5J3T - chains A and C of the 3 polymer chains in the assembly; structure by X-ray diffraction, 1.60 A resolution.

Chain A:
Name: mRNA-decapping enzyme subunit 1
From: Schizosaccharomyces pombe
UniProt: Q9P805 (DCP1_SCHPO); numbering as in UniProt (aligned over 1-127)
Chain sequence (130 residues; each row starts with the number of its first residue; numbers below 1 keep their minus sign (Gly-2 is residue -2)):
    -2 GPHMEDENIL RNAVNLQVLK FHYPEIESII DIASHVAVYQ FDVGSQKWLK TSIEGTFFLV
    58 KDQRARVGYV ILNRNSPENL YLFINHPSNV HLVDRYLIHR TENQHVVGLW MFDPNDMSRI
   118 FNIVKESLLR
Disordered / not traced: -2 to 1
Sequence notes: expression tag (-2 to 0)

Chain C:
Name: Edc1
UniProt: Q10108 (YAQ9_SCHPO); numbering as in UniProt (aligned over 155-180)
Chain sequence (26 residues; each row starts with the number of its first residue):
   155 SILYAGPTFT HSPAASNLPI PTFLHS
Disordered / not traced: 180

Chain A / chain C interface:
Residue-residue contacts - 31 pairs, chain A then chain C:
  His32(A) - Thr164(C)
  Ala34(A) - Ser166(C)
  Tyr36(A) - Ser166(C)
  Tyr36(A) - Pro167(C)  hydrogen bond (side chain-backbone)
  Tyr36(A) - Ala169(C)  hydrophobic
  Tyr36(A) - Leu172(C)  hydrophobic
  Phe38(A) - Ile174(C)  hydrophobic
  Phe38(A) - Pro175(C)  hydrophobic
  Gln43(A) - Ile174(C)
  Gln43(A) - Leu178(C)
  Trp45(A) - Ala169(C)
  Trp45(A) - Leu172(C)
  Trp45(A) - Pro173(C)  hydrogen bond (side chain-backbone)
  Lys47(A) - Ser166(C)  hydrogen bond
  Lys47(A) - Pro167(C)  hydrogen bond (side chain-backbone)
  Lys47(A) - Ala169(C)
  Glu51(A) - Ser166(C)  hydrogen bond
  His88(A) - Phe177(C)
  Val90(A) - Pro173(C)  hydrophobic
  Tyr93(A) - Pro167(C)
  Tyr93(A) - Asn171(C)
  Tyr93(A) - Leu172(C)  hydrophobic
  Tyr93(A) - Pro173(C)
  Ile95(A) - Phe177(C)  hydrophobic
  Arg97(A) - Phe177(C)
  Trp107(A) - Thr164(C)
  Trp107(A) - His165(C)
  Trp107(A) - Ser166(C)
  Trp107(A) - Pro167(C)
  Phe109(A) - Phe163(C)  hydrophobic
  Phe109(A) - Thr164(C)
Other interface residues (no listed pair), chain A (19 interface residues in all): Leu46, Asn72, Val103, Gly105
Other interface residues (no listed pair), chain C (15 interface residues in all): Ile156, Ala168

Overview:
The interface between chain A and chain C involves 19 residues on one side and 15 on the other; the contacts
include 5 hydrogen bonds. Polar pairs include Tyr36(A)-Pro167(C), Trp45(A)-Pro173(C) and Lys47(A)-Ser166(C).
Chain A is mRNA-decapping enzyme subunit 1 (Schizosaccharomyces pombe) and chain C is Edc1; the structure,
Crystal structure of S. pombe Dcp2:Dcp1:Edc1 mRNA decapping complex, was determined by X-ray diffraction,
deposited together with 5J3Q and 5J3Y.
